7SBA - chains D and Z of the 14 polymer chains in the assembly; structure by electron microscopy, 2.90 A resolution.

# Chain D
Protein: Cas7d
Organism: Synechocystis sp. PCC 6803
UniProtKB: Q6ZEI6 (Q6ZEI6_SYNY3); numbering as in UniProt (aligned over 1-329)
Sequence (329 residues; each row starts with the number of its first residue):
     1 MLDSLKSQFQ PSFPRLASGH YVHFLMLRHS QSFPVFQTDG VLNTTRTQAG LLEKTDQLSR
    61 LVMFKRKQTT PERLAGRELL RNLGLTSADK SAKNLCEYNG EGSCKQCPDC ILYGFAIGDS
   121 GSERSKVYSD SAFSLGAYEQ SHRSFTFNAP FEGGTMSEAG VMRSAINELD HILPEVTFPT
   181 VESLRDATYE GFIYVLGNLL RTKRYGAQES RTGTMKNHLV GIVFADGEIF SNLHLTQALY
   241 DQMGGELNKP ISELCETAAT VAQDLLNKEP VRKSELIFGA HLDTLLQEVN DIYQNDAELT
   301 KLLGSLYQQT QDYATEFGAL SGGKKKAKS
Not modelled in the structure: 321-329

# Chain Z
Molecule: crRNA
Organism: Synechocystis sp. PCC 6803
Sequence (43 nucleotides; row label = number of the first residue in the row):
     1 ACUGAAACGA UUGUUGUGCC CCUGGCGGUC GCUUUCAAUG CCU

# Interface between chain D and chain Z
Pairs across the interface - 52 pairs, chain D then chain Z:
  Gln-37(D) / G27(Z)  sugar contact
  Gln-37(D) / G28(Z)  hydrogen bond to the phosphate
  Thr-38(D) / G27(Z)  base contact
  Arg-66(D) / G25(Z)  salt bridge to the phosphate
  Arg-66(D) / C26(Z)  sugar contact
  Lys-67(D) / C26(Z)  hydrogen bond to the phosphate
  Lys-67(D) / G27(Z)  salt bridge to the phosphate
  Lys-67(D) / G28(Z)  salt bridge to the phosphate
  Thr-70(D) / G25(Z)  phosphate contact
  Thr-70(D) / C26(Z)  hydrogen bond to the sugar
  Arg-73(D) / G24(Z)  hydrogen bond to the phosphate
  Arg-73(D) / G25(Z)  salt bridge to the phosphate
  Leu-74(D) / C26(Z)  base contact
  Tyr-98(D) / G25(Z)  sugar contact
  Tyr-98(D) / C26(Z)  hydrogen bond to the phosphate
  Asn-99(D) / G24(Z)  hydrogen bond to the sugar
  Asn-99(D) / G25(Z)  hydrogen bond to the sugar
  Tyr-113(D) / G24(Z)  sugar contact
  Gly-114(D) / G24(Z)  sugar contact
  Phe-115(D) / U23(Z)  hydrogen bond to the sugar
  Phe-115(D) / G24(Z)  sugar contact
  Ala-116(D) / U23(Z)  base contact
  Ala-116(D) / G24(Z)  hydrogen bond to the sugar
  Ser-122(D) / U23(Z)  base contact
  Glu-123(D) / U23(Z)  hydrogen bond to the sugar
  Arg-124(D) / C20(Z)  base contact
  Arg-124(D) / U23(Z)  phosphate contact
  Arg-124(D) / G24(Z)  phosphate contact
  Ser-125(D) / G24(Z)  hydrogen bond to the phosphate
  Thr-146(D) / U33(Z)  sugar contact
  Phe-147(D) / G31(Z)  base contact
  Phe-147(D) / U33(Z)  phosphate contact
  Asn-148(D) / G31(Z)  hydrogen bond to the sugar
  Asn-148(D) / C32(Z)  hydrogen bond to the sugar
  Asn-148(D) / U33(Z)  hydrogen bond to the base
  Asn-148(D) / U34(Z)  hydrogen bond to the sugar
  Ala-149(D) / G31(Z)  base contact
  Ala-149(D) / C32(Z)  phosphate contact
  Pro-150(D) / C32(Z)  base contact
  Gly-154(D) / U34(Z)  hydrogen bond to the sugar
  Gly-154(D) / U35(Z)  sugar contact
  Thr-155(D) / U34(Z)  sugar contact
  Met-156(D) / U34(Z)  base contact
  Ile-166(D) / U33(Z)  base contact
  Gly-206(D) / C26(Z)  base contact
  Ala-207(D) / G28(Z)  phosphate contact
  Ala-207(D) / U29(Z)  phosphate contact
  Gln-208(D) / U29(Z)  hydrogen bond to the phosphate
  Glu-209(D) / C26(Z)  hydrogen bond to the base
  Glu-209(D) / U29(Z)  phosphate contact
  Ser-210(D) / C30(Z)  hydrogen bond to the phosphate
  Arg-211(D) / G31(Z)  salt bridge to the phosphate
Other interface residues (no listed pair), chain D (34 interface residues in all): Thr-69, Ala-165

# Overview
Chain D and chain Z form an interface of 34 and 14 residues respectively, with 19 hydrogen bonds and 5 salt
bridges. Polar pairs include Asn-148(D)/U33(Z), Glu-209(D)/C26(Z) and Thr-70(D)/C26(Z).
Here chain D is Cas7d and chain Z is crRNA, both from Synechocystis sp. PCC 6803. Entry 7SBA (Structure of
type I-D Cascade bound to a dsDNA target) was determined by electron microscopy (same publication as 7SBB).
